PDB entry 3VEE | X-ray diffraction, 2.40 A resolution | chains A and B of the 3 polymer chains in the assembly

Chain A (and B):
Molecule: DypB
From: Rhodococcus jostii
Notes: EC 1.11.1.-; chain B of this document is another copy of the same molecule, construct and numbering; everything in this record applies to it too
UniProt: Q0SE24 (Q0SE24_RHOSR); residue numbers follow UniProt; this construct covers 1-350
Amino-acid sequence (353 residues; each row starts with the number of its first residue; numbers below 1 keep their minus sign (Gly-2 is residue -2)):
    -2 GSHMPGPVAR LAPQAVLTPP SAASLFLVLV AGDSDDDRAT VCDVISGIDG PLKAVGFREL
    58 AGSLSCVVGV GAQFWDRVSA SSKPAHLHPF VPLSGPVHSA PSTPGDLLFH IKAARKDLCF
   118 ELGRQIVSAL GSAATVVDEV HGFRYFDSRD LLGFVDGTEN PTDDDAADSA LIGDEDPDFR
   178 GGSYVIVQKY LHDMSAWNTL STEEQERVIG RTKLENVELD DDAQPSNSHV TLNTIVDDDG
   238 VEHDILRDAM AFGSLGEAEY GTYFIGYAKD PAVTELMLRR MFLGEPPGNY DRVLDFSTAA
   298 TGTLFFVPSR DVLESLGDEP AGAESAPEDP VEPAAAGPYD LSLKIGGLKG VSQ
Disordered / not traced: -2 to 5, 314-350 (chain B: -2 to 5, 315-350)
Construct notes: expression tag (-2 to 0); engineered mutation Ala246 (Asn in Q0SE24)
Bound ions: heme Fe near His226 (its only coordinating residue here)
Small-molecule neighbours: heme (HEM): Asp147, Leu149, Phe151, Val152, Asp153, Gly154, Thr155, Glu156, Gln185, Tyr187, His189, Ile206, Arg208, Glu215, His226, Val227, Asn230, Thr231, Glu239, Ile242, Arg244, Thr259, Phe261, Thr271, Met274, Leu275, Met278, Val290, Ser294
What the authors report for this chain:
  - catalytic residues: Arg244

Interface between chain A and chain B:
Contacting residue pairs - 46 pairs, chain A then chain B:
  Leu22(A) with Leu252(B), hydrophobic
  Arg55(A) with Phe143(B)
  Arg112(A) with Phe143(B)
  Lys113(A) with Phe140(B)
  Asp114(A) with Arg141(B); Tyr142(B); Phe143(B), hydrogen bond (side chain-backbone)
  Leu115(A) with Phe143(B), hydrophobic
  Phe117(A) with Phe140(B), hydrophobic; Gly250(B); Leu252(B); Tyr257(B), hydrophobic
  Glu118(A) with Tyr142(B), hydrogen bond; Phe143(B)
  Gly120(A) with Leu252(B)
  Arg121(A) with Tyr142(B), hydrogen bond; Met191(B); Leu252(B); Tyr257(B)
  Val133(A) with Gly253(B)
  Glu136(A) with Ser251(B), hydrogen bond; Leu252(B), hydrogen bond (side chain-backbone); Gly253(B), hydrogen bond (side chain-backbone)
  Phe140(A) with Lys113(B); Phe117(B), hydrophobic
  Arg141(A) with Asp114(B)
  Tyr142(A) with Asp114(B); Glu118(B), hydrogen bond; Arg121(B), hydrogen bond
  Phe143(A) with Arg55(B); Arg112(B); Asp114(B), hydrogen bond (backbone-side chain); Leu115(B), hydrophobic; Glu118(B)
  Met191(A) with Arg121(B)
  Gly250(A) with Phe117(B)
  Ser251(A) with Glu136(B), hydrogen bond
  Leu252(A) with Leu22(B), hydrophobic; Phe117(B), hydrophobic; Gly120(B); Arg121(B); Glu136(B), hydrogen bond (backbone-side chain)
  Gly253(A) with Val133(B); Glu136(B), hydrogen bond (backbone-side chain)
  Tyr257(A) with Phe117(B), hydrophobic; Arg121(B)
Also at the interface, not in a pair above, chain A (28 interface residues in all): Leu24, Val52, Val124, His138, Leu148, Glu256
Also at the interface, not in a pair above, chain B (29 interface residues in all): Leu24, Val52, Val124, His138, Leu148, Glu254, Glu256

In short:
The interface between chain A and chain B involves 28 residues on one side and 29 on the other; the contacts
include 12 hydrogen bonds. Among the polar pairs are Asp114(A)-Phe143(B), Glu118(A)-Tyr142(B) and
Arg121(A)-Tyr142(B). Bound to chain A: heme. From the paper: the catalytic residue Arg244(A).
Chain A and chain B are both DypB (Rhodococcus jostii); the structure, Rhodococcus jostii RHA1 DypB N246A
variant in complex with heme, was determined by X-ray diffraction (same publication as 3VEC, 3VED, 3VEF and
3VEG).
